4F0W - chain A; structure by X-ray diffraction, 1.24 A resolution.

Chain A:
Protein: Putative uncharacterized protein
Organism: Pseudomonas aeruginosa
UniProt: Q9I2Q1 (Q9I2Q1_PSEAE); residue numbers follow UniProt; this construct covers 1-154
Chain sequence (188 residues; each row starts with the number of its first residue; numbers below 1 keep their minus sign (Met-33 is residue -33)):
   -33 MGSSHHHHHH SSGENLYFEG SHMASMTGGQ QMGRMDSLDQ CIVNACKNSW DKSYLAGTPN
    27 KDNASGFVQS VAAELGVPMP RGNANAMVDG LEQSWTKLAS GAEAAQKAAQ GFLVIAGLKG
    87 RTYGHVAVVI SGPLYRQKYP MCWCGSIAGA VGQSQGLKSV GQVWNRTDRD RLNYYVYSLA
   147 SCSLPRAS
Not modelled in the structure: -33 to 2
Sequence notes: expression tag (-33 to 0); engineered mutation Ala30 (Cys in Q9I2Q1)
Cystine bridges: Cys7-Cys148
Residues lining bound ligands: malonate ion (MLI): Asp28, Asn29, Ala30, Ser31, Asn49, Ala50, Tyr89, Gly90, Ser112, Ile113
What the authors report for this chain:
  - binding site for malonate ion: Ala30, Ser31, Ala50, Ser112, Ile113
  - catalytic residues: Cys110, Ser112 (proposed by the authors, not directly observed)
  - contacts within the chain: His91-Ser112
  - catalytic residues: His91 (by similarity / conservation)

In short:
Bound to chain A: malonate ion. The paper reports catalytic residues Cys110, Ser112 and His91; a binding site
for malonate ion at Ala30, Ser31 and Ala50 among others.
Chain A is Putative uncharacterized protein (Pseudomonas aeruginosa); the structure, Crystal structure of type
effector Tse1 C30A mutant from Pseudomonas aeruginousa, was determined by X-ray diffraction (same publication
as 4F0V).
